Entry 8F39 (electron microscopy, 3.50 A resolution); this record covers chains Z and X of the 27 polymer chains in the assembly.

== Chain Z ==
Protein: ATP synthase subunit 4, mitochondrial
Organism: Saccharomyces cerevisiae
Reference sequence: P05626 (ATPF_YEAST); residues 53-207 here correspond to UniProt positions 88-242 (UniProt number = residue number + 35)
Sequence (155 residues; row label = number of the first residue in the row):
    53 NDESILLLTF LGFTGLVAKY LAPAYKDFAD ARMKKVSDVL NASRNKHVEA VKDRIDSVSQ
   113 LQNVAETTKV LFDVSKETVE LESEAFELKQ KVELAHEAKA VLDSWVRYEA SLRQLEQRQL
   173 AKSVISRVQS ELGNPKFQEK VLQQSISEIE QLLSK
Swiss-Prot annotation at these positions:
  - modified residue: S109 (Phosphoserine)

== Chain X ==
Protein: ATP synthase subunit a
Organism: Saccharomyces cerevisiae
Reference sequence: P00854 (ATP6_YEAST); residues 26-249 here correspond to UniProt positions 36-259 (UniProt number = residue number + 10)
Sequence (224 residues; each row starts with the number of its first residue):
    26 LTTFSLYTII VLLVITSLYT LTNNNNKIIG SRWLISQEAI YDTIMNMTKG QIGGKNWGLY
    86 FPMIFTLFMF IFIANLISMI PYSFALSAHL VFIISLSIVI WLGNTILGLY KHGWVFFSLF
   146 VPAGTPLPLV PLLVIIETLS YFARAISLGL RLGSNILAGH LLMVILAGLT FNFMLINLFT
   206 LVFGFVPLAM ILAIMMLEFA IGIIQGYVWA ILTASYLKDA VYLH

== Interface between chain Z and chain X ==
Contacting residue pairs (32; chain Z residue first):
  N53(Z) with A192(X)
  D54(Z) with V189(X); A192(X); G193(X)
  E55(Z) with P106(X); Y107(X)
  I57(Z) with A192(X); T195(X); F196(X), hydrophobic; F198(X), hydrophobic
  L58(Z) with P106(X), hydrophobic; M188(X), hydrophobic; M220(X), hydrophobic
  L59(Z) with P106(X), hydrophobic
  L60(Z) with L213(X), hydrophobic
  T61(Z) with I216(X)
  F62(Z) with M104(X); I105(X), hydrophobic; P106(X)
  G64(Z) with L217(X)
  F65(Z) with L217(X); M220(X), hydrophobic; M221(X)
  L68(Z) with L217(X), hydrophobic
  Y77(Z) with S61(X), hydrogen bond
  K78(Z) with R57(X), hydrogen bond (backbone-side chain)
  A81(Z) with R57(X)
  R84(Z) with I60(X); E63(X), salt bridge
  M85(Z) with I54(X); G55(X); I60(X), hydrophobic
Interface residues without a listed pair, chain Z (19 interface residues in all): L73, D82
Interface residues without a listed pair, chain X (24 interface residues in all): S56, F224

== In short ==
19 residues of chain Z face 24 of chain X across their interface, with 2 hydrogen bonds and 1 salt bridge.
Polar contacts include R84(Z)-E63(X), Y77(Z)-S61(X) and K78(Z)-R57(X).
Chain Z is ATP synthase subunit 4, mitochondrial and chain X is ATP synthase subunit a, both from
Saccharomyces cerevisiae; the structure, Yeast ATP synthase in conformation-2, at pH 6, was determined by
electron microscopy together with 8F29, 8FKJ and 8FL8 from the same study.
